Entry 1YTW (X-ray diffraction, 2.40 A resolution); this record covers chain A.

Chain A:
Molecule: Yersinia protein tyrosine phosphatase
From: Yersinia enterocolitica
Notes: EC 3.1.3.48; fragment: catalytic domain, residues 163 - 468
UniProt: P15273 (YOPH_YEREN); numbering as in UniProt (aligned over 164-468)
Amino-acid sequence (306 residues; row label = number of the first residue in the row):
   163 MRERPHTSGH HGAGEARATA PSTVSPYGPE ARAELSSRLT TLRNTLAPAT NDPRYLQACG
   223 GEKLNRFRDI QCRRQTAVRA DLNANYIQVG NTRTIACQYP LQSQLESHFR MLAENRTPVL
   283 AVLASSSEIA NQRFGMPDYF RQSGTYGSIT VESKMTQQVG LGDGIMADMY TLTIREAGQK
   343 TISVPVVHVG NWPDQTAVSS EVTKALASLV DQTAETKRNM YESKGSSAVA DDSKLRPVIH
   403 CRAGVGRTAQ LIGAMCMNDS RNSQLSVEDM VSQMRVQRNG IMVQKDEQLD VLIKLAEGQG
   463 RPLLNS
Not modelled in the structure: 163-185
Sequence notes: conflict Arg235 (Cys in P15273)
Residues lining bound ligands: tungstate(VI)ion (WO4): Asp356, Gln357, Cys403, Arg404, Ala405, Gly406, Val407, Gly408, Arg409, Gln446
UniProt features mapped onto this chain:
  - active site: Cys403 (Phosphocysteine intermediate)

In short:
Ligands of chain A: tungstate(VI)ion. Curated annotation (UniProt) lists active-site residue Cys403.
Chain A is Yersinia protein tyrosine phosphatase (Yersinia enterocolitica); the structure, Yersinia ptpase
complexed with tungstate, was determined by X-ray diffraction, deposited together with 1YTN.
